Entry 8AHR (X-ray diffraction, 1.90 A resolution); this record covers chains A and B.

== Chain A (and B) ==
Name: Aminotransferase class IV
From: Aminobacterium colombiense
Notes: chain B of this document is another copy of the same molecule, construct and numbering; everything in this record applies to it too
UniProtKB: D5EHC5 (D5EHC5_AMICL); residues 1-275 here = UniProt positions 1-275
Chain sequence (277 residues; numbered -1 to 275; the number before each row is that of its first residue; numbers below 1 keep their minus sign (Gly-1 is residue -1)):
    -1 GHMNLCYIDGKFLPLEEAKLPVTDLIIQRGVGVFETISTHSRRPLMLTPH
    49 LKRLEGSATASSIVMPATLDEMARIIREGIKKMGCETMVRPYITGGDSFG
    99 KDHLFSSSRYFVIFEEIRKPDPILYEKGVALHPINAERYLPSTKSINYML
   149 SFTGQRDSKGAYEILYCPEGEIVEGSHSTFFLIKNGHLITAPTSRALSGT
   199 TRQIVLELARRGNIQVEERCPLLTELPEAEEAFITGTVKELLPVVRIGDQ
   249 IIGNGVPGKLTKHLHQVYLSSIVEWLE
Not modelled in the structure: 152-157 (chain B: 153-158)
Sequence notes: expression tag (-1 to 0)
Covalently attached groups: pyridoxal phosphate (PLP) linked to Lys142
Small-molecule neighbours: pyridoxal phosphate (PLP): His48, Arg51, Arg136, Tyr146, Glu172, Gly173, Ser174, His175, Ser176, Thr177, Leu195, Gly197, Thr198, Thr199, Arg200, Thr233, Gly234, Thr235
What the authors report for this chain:
  - binding site for pyridoxal phosphate: Thr34, Arg51, Lys142, Tyr146, Glu172, His175, Ser176, Thr177, Leu195, Thr198, Thr199, Arg200, Thr233, Thr235
  - catalytic residues: Lys142

== Chain A / chain B interface ==
Residue-residue contacts - 77 pairs, chain A then chain B:
  Cys4(A) - Val20(B)  hydrophobic
  Leu13(A) - Val20(B)  hydrophobic
  Leu13(A) - Thr21(B)
  Ala16(A) - Pro19(B)
  Ala16(A) - Val20(B)  hydrogen bond (backbone-backbone)
  Lys17(A) - Lys17(B)
  Lys17(A) - Leu18(B)
  Leu18(A) - Lys17(B)
  Leu18(A) - Leu18(B)  hydrogen bond (backbone-backbone)
  Pro19(A) - Ala16(B)
  Val20(A) - Cys4(B)  hydrophobic
  Val20(A) - Leu13(B)  hydrophobic
  Val20(A) - Ala16(B)  hydrogen bond (backbone-backbone)
  Val20(A) - Ile111(B)
  Thr21(A) - Leu13(B)
  Ile24(A) - Ile25(B)
  Ile25(A) - Ile24(B)
  Ile25(A) - Ile25(B)  hydrophobic
  Ile25(A) - Phe109(B)  hydrophobic
  Ile25(A) - Ile144(B)
  Gln26(A) - Arg88(B)  hydrogen bond
  Gln26(A) - Tyr90(B)
  Gln26(A) - Ile111(B)
  Gln26(A) - Ile144(B)
  Arg27(A) - Phe32(B)
  Arg27(A) - Arg88(B)
  Arg27(A) - Ile144(B)
  Arg27(A) - Asn145(B)
  Arg27(A) - Tyr146(B)  hydrogen bond (backbone-backbone)
  Arg27(A) - Met147(B)  hydrogen bond (backbone-backbone)
  Arg27(A) - Phe150(B)
  Arg27(A) - His175(B)
  Gly28(A) - Ile144(B)  hydrogen bond (backbone-backbone)
  Gly28(A) - Asn145(B)
  Gly28(A) - Met147(B)
  Val29(A) - Met147(B)  hydrophobic
  Val29(A) - Phe150(B)  hydrophobic
  Gly30(A) - Met147(B)
  Phe32(A) - Arg27(B)
  Ala58(A) - Thr151(B)
  Ser59(A) - Thr151(B)
  Arg88(A) - Gln26(B)  hydrogen bond
  Arg88(A) - Arg27(B)
  Tyr90(A) - Gln26(B)
  Phe97(A) - Phe150(B)  hydrophobic
  Phe103(A) - Phe150(B)  hydrophobic
  Phe109(A) - Ile25(B)  hydrophobic
  Ile111(A) - Gln26(B)
  Ala134(A) - Tyr137(B)
  Glu135(A) - Tyr137(B)  hydrogen bond (backbone-side chain)
  Tyr137(A) - Ala134(B)
  Tyr137(A) - Glu135(B)  hydrogen bond (side chain-backbone)
  Tyr137(A) - Tyr137(B)  hydrogen bond
  Tyr137(A) - Leu148(B)  hydrophobic
  Leu138(A) - Thr151(B)
  Ser143(A) - Met147(B)
  Ile144(A) - Ile25(B)
  Ile144(A) - Gln26(B)
  Ile144(A) - Arg27(B)
  Ile144(A) - Gly28(B)  hydrogen bond (backbone-backbone)
  Asn145(A) - Arg27(B)
  Asn145(A) - Asn145(B)
  Tyr146(A) - Arg27(B)  hydrogen bond (backbone-backbone)
  Met147(A) - Arg27(B)
  Met147(A) - Gly28(B)
  Met147(A) - Val29(B)  hydrophobic
  Met147(A) - Gly30(B)
  Met147(A) - Ser143(B)
  Met147(A) - Asn145(B)
  Leu148(A) - Tyr137(B)  hydrophobic
  Phe150(A) - Arg27(B)
  Phe150(A) - Val29(B)  hydrophobic
  Phe150(A) - Phe97(B)  hydrophobic
  Phe150(A) - Phe103(B)  hydrophobic
  Thr151(A) - Ser59(B)
  Thr151(A) - Leu138(B)
  His175(A) - Arg27(B)
Other interface residues (no listed pair), chain A (41 interface residues in all): Ile6, Val31, Ser60, Asn133
Other interface residues (no listed pair), chain B (40 interface residues in all): Ile6, Val31, Ala58, Asn133

== In short ==
The interface between chain A and chain B involves 41 residues on one side and 40 on the other; the contacts
include 13 hydrogen bonds. Polar contacts include Gln26(A)-Arg88(B), Glu135(A)-Tyr137(B) and
Tyr137(A)-Tyr137(B). The paper reports the catalytic residue Lys142(A); a binding site for pyridoxal phosphate
at Thr34(A), Arg51(A) and Lys142(A) among others.
Chain A and chain B are both Aminotransferase class IV (Aminobacterium colombiense); the structure, Crystal
structure of D-amino acid aminotransferase from Aminobacterium colombiense in holo form with PLP, was
determined by X-ray diffraction (same publication as 8AYK).
